Entry 7VH0 (electron microscopy, 3.46 A resolution); this record covers chains C and E of the 5 polymer chains in the assembly.

Chain C:
Protein: Guanine nucleotide-binding protein G(I)/G(S)/G(T) subunit beta-1
Source organism: Rattus norvegicus
UniProt: P54311 (GBB1_RAT); numbering as in UniProt (aligned over 2-340)
Sequence (353 residues; row label = number of the first residue in the row; numbers below 1 keep their minus sign (His-12 is residue -12)):
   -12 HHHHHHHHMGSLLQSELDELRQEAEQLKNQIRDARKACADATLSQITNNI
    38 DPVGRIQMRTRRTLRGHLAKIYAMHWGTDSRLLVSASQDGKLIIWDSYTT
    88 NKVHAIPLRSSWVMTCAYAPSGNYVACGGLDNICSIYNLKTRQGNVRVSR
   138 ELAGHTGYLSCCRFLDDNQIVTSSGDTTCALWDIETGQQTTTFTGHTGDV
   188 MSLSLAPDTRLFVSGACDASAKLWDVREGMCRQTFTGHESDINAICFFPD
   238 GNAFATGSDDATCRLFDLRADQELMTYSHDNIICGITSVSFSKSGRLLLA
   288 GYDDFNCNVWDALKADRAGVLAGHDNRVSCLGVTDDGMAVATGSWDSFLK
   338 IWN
Unresolved in the structure: -12 to 4
Construct notes: expression tag (-12 to 1); conflict Glu6 (Gln in P54311), Gln130 (Glu in P54311), Asp237 (Asn in P54311)
Curated features (UniProtKB/Swiss-Prot):
  - modified residue: Ser2 (N-acetylserine), His266 (Phosphohistidine)

Chain E:
Protein: scFv16
Source organism: Homo sapiens
Notes: antibody fragment or engineered binder
Sequence (323 residues; numbered -66 to 256; the number before each row is that of its first residue; numbers below 1 keep their minus sign (Ala-66 is residue -66)):
   -66 ASNNTASIAQARKLVQQLKMEANIDRIKVSKAAADLMAYCEAHAKEDPLL
   -16 TPVPASQNPFREKKFFCDVQLVESGGGLVQPGGSRKLSCSASGFAFSSFG
    34 MHWVRQAPEKGLEWVAYISSGSGTIYYADTVKGRFTISRDDPKNTLFLQM
    84 TSLRSEDTAMYYCVRSIYYYGSSPFDFWGQGTTLTVSSGGGGSGGGGSGG
   134 GGSDIVMTQATSSVPVTPGESVSISCRSSKSLLHSNGNTYLYWFLQRPGQ
   184 SPQLLIYRMSNLASGVPERFSGSGSGTAFTLTISRLEAEDVGVYYCMQHL
   234 EYPLTFGAGTKLELKGSLEVLFQ
Unresolved in the structure: -66 to 1, 121-135, 248-256
Cystine bridges: Cys22-Cys96

Chain C / chain E interface:
Contacting residue pairs (9):
  Arg68(C) - Tyr103(E)
  Leu69(C) - Tyr103(E)  hydrophobic
  Arg129(C) - Val2(E)
  Arg129(C) - Arg98(E)  hydrogen bond (backbone-side chain)
  Arg129(C) - Phe110(E)
  Gln130(C) - Gly26(E)
  Gln130(C) - Phe27(E)
  Gly131(C) - Phe32(E)
  Asn132(C) - Ala28(E)
Other interface residues (no listed pair), chain C (8 interface residues in all): Asp83, Val90
Other interface residues (no listed pair), chain E (9 interface residues in all): Tyr102

Overview:
8 residues of chain C and 9 residues of chain E are in contact, with 1 hydrogen bond. The hydrogen-bonded pair
is Arg129(C)-Arg98(E).
Chain C is Guanine nucleotide-binding protein G(I)/G(S)/G(T) subunit beta-1 (Rattus norvegicus) and chain E is
scFv16 (Homo sapiens); the structure, MT2-remalteon-Gi complex, was determined by electron microscopy (same
publication as 7VGY and 7VGZ).
